5GIQ - chain A; structure by X-ray diffraction, 1.80 A resolution.

# Chain A
Protein: Proline dipeptidase
Organism: Deinococcus radiodurans R1
UniProt: Q9RUY4 (Q9RUY4_DEIRA); residue numbers follow UniProt; this construct covers 1-349
Amino-acid sequence (349 residues; row label = number of the first residue in the row):
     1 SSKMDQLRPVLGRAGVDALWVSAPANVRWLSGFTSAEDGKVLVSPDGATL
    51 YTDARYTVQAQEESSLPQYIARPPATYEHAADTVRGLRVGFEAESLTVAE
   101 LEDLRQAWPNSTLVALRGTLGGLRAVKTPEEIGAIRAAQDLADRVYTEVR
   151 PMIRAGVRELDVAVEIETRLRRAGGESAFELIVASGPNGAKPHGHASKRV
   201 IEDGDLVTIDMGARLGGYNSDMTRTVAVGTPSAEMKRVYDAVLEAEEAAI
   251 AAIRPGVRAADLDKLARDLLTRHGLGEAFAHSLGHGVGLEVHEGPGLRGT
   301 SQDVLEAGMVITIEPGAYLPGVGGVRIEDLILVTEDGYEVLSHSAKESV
Not modelled in the structure: 280
Construct notes: engineered mutation Ser-1 (Met in Q9RUY4)
Ion coordination: Zn2+ site 1: Asp-210, Asp-221, Glu-328 (together with phosphate ion); Zn2+ site 2: Asp-221, His-285, Glu-314, Glu-328 (together with phosphate ion)

# Summary
The Zn2+ site 1 is built by Asp-210, Asp-221 and Glu-328. Asp-221, His-285, Glu-314 and Glu-328 coordinate
Zn2+ site 2.
Chain A is Proline dipeptidase (Deinococcus radiodurans R1); the structure, Xaa-Pro peptidase from Deinococcus
radiodurans, Zinc bound, was determined by X-ray diffraction (same publication as 5CNX).
